Entry 5N61 (electron microscopy, 3.40 A resolution); this record covers chains M and N of the 21 polymer chains in the assembly.

== Chain M ==
Molecule: DNA-directed RNA polymerase I subunit RPA49
Organism: Saccharomyces cerevisiae (strain ATCC 204508 / S288c)
UniProtKB: Q01080 (RPA49_YEAST); residues 1-415 here = UniProt positions 1-415
Sequence (415 residues; numbered 1 to 415; the number before each row is that of its first residue):
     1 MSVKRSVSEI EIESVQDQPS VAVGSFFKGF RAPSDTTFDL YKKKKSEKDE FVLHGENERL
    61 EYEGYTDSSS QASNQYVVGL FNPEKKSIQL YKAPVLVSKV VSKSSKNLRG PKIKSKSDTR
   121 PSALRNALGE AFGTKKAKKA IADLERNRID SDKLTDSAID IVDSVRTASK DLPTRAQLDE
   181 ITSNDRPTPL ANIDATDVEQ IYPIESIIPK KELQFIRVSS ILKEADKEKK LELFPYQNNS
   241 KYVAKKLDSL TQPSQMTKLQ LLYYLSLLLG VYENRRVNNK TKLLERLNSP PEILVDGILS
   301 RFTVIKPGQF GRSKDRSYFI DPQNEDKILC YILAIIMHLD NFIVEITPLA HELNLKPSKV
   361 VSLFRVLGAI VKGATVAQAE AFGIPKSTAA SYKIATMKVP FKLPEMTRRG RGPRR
Unresolved in the structure: 1-7, 116-415
UniProt features mapped onto this chain:
  - modified residue (Phosphoserine): Ser-34, Ser-151
  - mutagenesis: Glu-325 to Asp-326 (No effect on DNA binding), Lys-356 (K356A: Loss of DNA binding; when associated with A-358), Ser-358 (S358A: Loss of DNA binding; when associated with A-356), Lys-359 (K359A: Loss of DNA binding), Arg-365 (R365A: Loss of DNA binding), Lys-393 (K393A: Loss of DNA binding)

== Chain N ==
Molecule: DNA-directed RNA polymerase I subunit RPA34
Organism: Saccharomyces cerevisiae (strain ATCC 204508 / S288c)
UniProtKB: P47006 (RPA34_YEAST); residue numbers follow UniProt; this construct covers 1-233
Sequence (233 residues; numbered 1 to 233; the number before each row is that of its first residue):
     1 MSKLSKDYVS DSDSDDEVIS NEFSIPDGFK KCKHLKNFPL NGDNKKKAKQ QQVWLIKFPS
    61 NVDISKLKSL PVDFESSTTM TIDKHDYKIM DDTDIESSLT QDNLSNMTLL VPSESKESLK
   121 IASTAKDNAP LQFDKVFSVS ETAKIPAIDY SKVRVPRKDV PKVEGLKLEH FATGYDAEDF
   181 HVAEEVKENK KEPKKRSHHD DEEESSEKKK KKKEKREKRE KKDKKDKKKK HRD
Unresolved in the structure: 1-23, 42-48, 73-77, 90-105, 181-233
UniProt features mapped onto this chain:
  - modified residue (Phosphoserine): Ser-10, Ser-12, Ser-14, Ser-60

== Interface between chain M and chain N ==
Contacting residue pairs - 99 pairs, chain M then chain N:
  Ser-8(M) with Leu-70(N); Pro-71(N); Val-72(N)
  Glu-9(M) with Ser-69(N); Leu-70(N), hydrogen bond (backbone-backbone)
  Ile-10(M) with Lys-68(N); Ser-69(N), hydrogen bond (backbone-side chain); Leu-70(N), hydrogen bond (backbone-backbone)
  Glu-11(M) with Lys-68(N)
  Ile-12(M) with Leu-67(N), hydrophobic; Lys-68(N), hydrogen bond (backbone-backbone)
  Val-15(M) with Ile-64(N); Ser-65(N)
  Gln-16(M) with Lys-36(N)
  Asp-17(M) with Ser-65(N)
  Gln-18(M) with Lys-36(N)
  Pro-19(M) with Leu-35(N); Lys-36(N), hydrogen bond (backbone-backbone)
  Ser-20(M) with Lys-36(N); Pro-112(N)
  Val-21(M) with Phe-38(N), hydrophobic; Leu-109(N), hydrophobic; Leu-110(N); Pro-112(N)
  Ala-22(M) with Leu-109(N); Leu-110(N), hydrogen bond (backbone-backbone)
  Val-23(M) with Met-107(N), hydrophobic; Thr-108(N); Phe-133(N), hydrophobic
  Gly-24(M) with Met-107(N); Thr-108(N), hydrogen bond (backbone-backbone)
  Phe-26(M) with Thr-108(N)
  Lys-28(M) with Asn-106(N), hydrogen bond
  Arg-31(M) with Pro-130(N)
  Ala-32(M) with Ile-121(N), hydrophobic
  Ser-34(M) with Asn-128(N), hydrogen bond
  Thr-37(M) with Ser-118(N), hydrogen bond; Leu-119(N), hydrogen bond (side chain-backbone)
  Phe-38(M) with Leu-110(N), hydrophobic; Ser-118(N); Leu-119(N), hydrogen bond (backbone-backbone); Ile-121(N), hydrophobic
  Asp-39(M) with Lys-31(N), salt bridge
  Leu-40(M) with Lys-31(N); Cys-32(N), hydrogen bond (backbone-backbone); Leu-119(N), hydrophobic
  Tyr-41(M) with Ser-24(N); Ile-25(N); Phe-29(N), hydrophobic; Lys-31(N)
  Lys-42(M) with Gly-28(N); Phe-29(N); Lys-30(N), hydrogen bond (backbone-backbone)
  Lys-43(M) with Gly-28(N); Phe-29(N)
  Glu-50(M) with Phe-29(N)
  Val-52(M) with Phe-29(N), hydrophobic
  Leu-53(M) with Leu-110(N), hydrophobic; Leu-119(N), hydrophobic
  His-54(M) with Ser-24(N)
  Ala-72(M) with Ser-60(N), hydrogen bond (backbone-side chain)
  Ser-73(M) with Pro-59(N); Ser-60(N), hydrogen bond (backbone-backbone)
  Asn-74(M) with Lys-57(N), hydrogen bond; Phe-58(N); Ser-60(N)
  Gln-75(M) with Lys-57(N); Phe-58(N), hydrogen bond (backbone-backbone); Pro-59(N); Ser-60(N); Val-62(N); Ile-64(N)
  Tyr-76(M) with Ile-56(N); Lys-57(N)
  Val-77(M) with Trp-54(N); Ile-56(N), hydrogen bond (backbone-backbone); Phe-58(N), hydrophobic; Ile-64(N), hydrophobic
  Val-78(M) with Trp-54(N); Leu-55(N), hydrophobic
  Gly-79(M) with Gln-52(N); Val-53(N); Trp-54(N), hydrogen bond (backbone-backbone)
  Leu-80(M) with Phe-38(N), hydrophobic; Pro-39(N); Gln-51(N); Gln-52(N); Val-53(N), hydrophobic
  Phe-81(M) with Gln-51(N); Gln-52(N), hydrogen bond (backbone-backbone); Trp-54(N), hydrophobic
  Pro-83(M) with Lys-49(N), hydrogen bond (backbone-side chain); Gln-50(N); Gln-51(N); Gln-52(N)
  Glu-84(M) with Lys-49(N)
  Gln-89(M) with Pro-39(N)
  Tyr-91(M) with Phe-38(N), hydrophobic; Pro-39(N)
Also at the interface, not in a pair above, chain M (50 interface residues in all): Ser-25, Pro-33, Thr-36, Lys-44, Ile-88
Also at the interface, not in a pair above, chain N (49 interface residues in all): Asp-27, Asn-37, Leu-40, Val-111, Ala-129

== Summary ==
The interface between chain M and chain N involves 50 residues on one side and 49 on the other, with 22
hydrogen bonds and 1 salt bridge. Polar contacts include Asp-39(M)/Lys-31(N), Ile-10(M)/Ser-69(N) and
Lys-28(M)/Asn-106(N). UniProt lists 7 mutagenesis sites on chain M.
Here chain M is DNA-directed RNA polymerase I subunit RPA49 and chain N is DNA-directed RNA polymerase I
subunit RPA34, both from Saccharomyces cerevisiae (strain ATCC 204508 / S288c). Entry 5N61 (RNA polymerase I
initially transcribing complex) was determined by electron microscopy (same publication as 5O7X, 5N5Y, 5N5Z
and 5N60).
